PDB entry 7D0N | X-ray diffraction, 2.80 A resolution | chain A

# Chain A
Molecule: Cryptochrome-2
From: Mus musculus
Reference sequence: Q9R194 (CRY2_MOUSE); residue numbers follow UniProt; this construct covers 1-512
Chain sequence (514 residues; each row starts with the number of its first residue; numbers below 1 keep their minus sign (Gly-1 is residue -1)):
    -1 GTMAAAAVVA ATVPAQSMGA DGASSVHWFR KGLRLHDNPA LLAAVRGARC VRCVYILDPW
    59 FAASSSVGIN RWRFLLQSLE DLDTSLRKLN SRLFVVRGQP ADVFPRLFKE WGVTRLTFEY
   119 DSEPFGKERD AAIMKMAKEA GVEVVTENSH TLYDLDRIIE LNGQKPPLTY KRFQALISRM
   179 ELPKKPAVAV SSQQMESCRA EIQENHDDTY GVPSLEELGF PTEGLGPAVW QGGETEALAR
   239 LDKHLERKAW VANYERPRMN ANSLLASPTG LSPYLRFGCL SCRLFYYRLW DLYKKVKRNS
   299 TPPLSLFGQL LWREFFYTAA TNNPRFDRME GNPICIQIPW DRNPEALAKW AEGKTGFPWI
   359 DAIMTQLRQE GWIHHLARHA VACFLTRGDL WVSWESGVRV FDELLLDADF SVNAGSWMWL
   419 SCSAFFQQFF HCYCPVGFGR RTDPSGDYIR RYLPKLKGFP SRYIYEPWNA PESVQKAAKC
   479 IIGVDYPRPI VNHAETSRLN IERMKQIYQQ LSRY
Unresolved in the structure: -1 to 20, 44-47, 160-162, 246-258, 295-298, 508-512
Sequence notes: expression tag (-1 to 0)
Curated features (UniProtKB/Swiss-Prot):
  - binding site (FAD): Ser270, Gln307, His373, Asp405 to Asp407
  - modified residue (Phosphoserine): Ser89, Ser265, Ser298
  - cross-link (Glycyl lysine isopeptide (Lys-Gly)): Lys29 (interchain with G-Cter in ubiquitin), Lys125 (interchain with G-Cter in ubiquitin), Lys241 (interchain with G-Cter in ubiquitin), Lys347 (interchain with G-Cter in ubiquitin), Lys474 (interchain with G-Cter in ubiquitin), Lys503 (interchain with G-Cter in ubiquitin)
  - mutagenesis: Ser265 (S265A: Reduced in vitro MAPK-catalyzed phosphorylation. No effect on inhibition of CLOCK-BMAL1-mediated transcriptional activity. Very little in vitro MAPK-catalyzed phosphorylation ...), Trp310 (W310A: Decreases FBXL3 binding. Strongly decreases CRY2 degradation), Asp339 (D339R: Strongly reduces PER1 binding), Gly351 (G351D: Loss of ability to inhibit CLOCK-BMAL1-mediated transcriptional activity. No loss of ability to inhibit NR1I2 transcriptional activity), Gly354 (G354D: Loss of ability to inhibit CLOCK-BMAL1-mediated transcriptional activity. No loss of ability to inhibit NR1I2 transcriptional activity), Arg376 (R376A: Impairs protein folding. Abolishes binding of BMAL1, PER1 and FBXL3. Strongly reduces SKP1 binding), Ser394 (S394E: Reduced interaction with NR1I2 and NR1I3. Significant decrease in interaction with NR1I2 and NR1I3; when associated with M-396 and K-397), Val396 (V396M: Reduced interaction with NR1I2 and NR1I3. Significant decrease in interaction with NR1I2 and NR1I3; when associated with E-394 and K-397), Arg397 (R397K: Reduced interaction with NR1I2 and NR1I3. Significant decrease in interaction with NR1I2 and NR1I3; when associated with E-394 and M-396), Phe428 (F428D: Abolishes binding of FBXL3 and SKP1. Strongly decreases CRY2 degradation), Ile499 (I499D: Abolishes binding of FBXL3 and SKP1. Strongly decreases CRY2 degradation), Arg501 (R501Q: Inhibits interaction with PER2. Does not suppress its nuclear localization. Inhibits its repression activity on CLOCK|NPAS2-BMAL1-driven transcription), 1 further mutagenesis entry in UniProt
What the authors report for this chain:
  - contacts within the chain: Tyr168-Trp310 (pi stacking), Trp417-Phe424 (pi stacking), Phe313-Phe423, Phe314-Phe423, Ala317-Phe423, Phe324-Phe423, Ile332-Phe423, Met416-Phe423, Ala422-Phe423, Cys420-Phe424
  - mutagenesis - F423A, F423A/F424A, F424A: decreased stability in response to TH301
  - mutagenesis - F423A, F424A, Q425A: unchanged stability in response to KL101
  - mutagenesis - F423A/F424A: increased stability in response to KL101
  - mutagenesis - Q425A: increased stability in response to TH301

# Overview
From UniProt: 6 FAD-binding residues and 13 mutagenesis sites. The paper reports that F423A, F423A/F424A and
F424A reduce stability in response to TH301; contacts within the chain involving Trp310, Tyr168 and Trp417
among others.
Chain A is Cryptochrome-2 (Mus musculus); the structure, Crystal structure of mouse CRY2 apo form, was
determined by X-ray diffraction (same publication as 7D0M, 7DLI and 7EJ9).
